Entry 9H2C (electron microscopy, 3.40 A resolution); this record covers chains A and B of the 4 polymer chains in the assembly.

# Chain A (and B)
Name: Occlusion-derived virus envelope protein E27
Organism: Autographa californica nucleopolyhedrovirus
Notes: chain B of this document is another copy of the same molecule, construct and numbering; everything in this record applies to it too
Reference sequence: P41702 (E27_NPVAC); residue numbers follow UniProt; this construct covers 1-290
Sequence (290 residues; numbered 1 to 290; the number before each row is that of its first residue):
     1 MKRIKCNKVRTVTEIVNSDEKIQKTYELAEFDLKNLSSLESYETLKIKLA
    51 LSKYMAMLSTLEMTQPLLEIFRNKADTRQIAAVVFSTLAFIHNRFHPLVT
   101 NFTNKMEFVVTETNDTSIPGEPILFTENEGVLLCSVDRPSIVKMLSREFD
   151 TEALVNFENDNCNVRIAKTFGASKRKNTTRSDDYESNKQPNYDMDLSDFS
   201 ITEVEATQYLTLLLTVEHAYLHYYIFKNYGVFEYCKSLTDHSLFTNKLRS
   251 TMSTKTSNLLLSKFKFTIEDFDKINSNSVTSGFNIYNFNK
Not modelled in the structure: 1-6, 157-160, 172-197 (chain B: 1-37, 153-194, 272-290)
Reported in the primary citation:
  - conformationally variable residues (helix shift, order/disorder transition): Ser38, Leu39, Asp270 to Lys290

# How chain A and chain B interact
Residue-residue contacts - 22 pairs, chain A then chain B:
  Lys8(A) - Phe271(B)  hydrogen bond (backbone-backbone)
  Val9(A) - Ile268(B)  hydrophobic
  Arg10(A) - Ile268(B)
  Arg10(A) - Glu269(B)  salt bridge
  Arg10(A) - Phe271(B)
  Thr11(A) - Phe266(B)
  Thr11(A) - Thr267(B)
  Val12(A) - Lys265(B)
  Val12(A) - Phe266(B)
  Val12(A) - Thr267(B)  hydrogen bond (backbone-backbone)
  Val12(A) - Glu269(B)
  Thr13(A) - Lys265(B)
  Thr13(A) - Phe266(B)
  Glu14(A) - Phe264(B)
  Glu14(A) - Lys265(B)  hydrogen bond (backbone-backbone)
  Ile15(A) - Lys263(B)
  Ile15(A) - Phe264(B)  hydrophobic
  Val16(A) - Glu43(B)
  Val16(A) - Lys263(B)  hydrogen bond (backbone-backbone)
  Asn17(A) - Glu40(B)
  Asn17(A) - Thr44(B)
  Lys24(A) - Arg147(B)
Other interface residues (no listed pair), chain A (12 interface residues in all): Tyr26
Other interface residues (no listed pair), chain B (13 interface residues in all): Asp270

# Summary
12 residues of chain A face 13 of chain B across their interface, with 4 hydrogen bonds and 1 salt bridge.
Polar pairs include Arg10(A)-Glu269(B), Lys8(A)-Phe271(B) and Val12(A)-Thr267(B). From the paper:
conformational variability at Ser38(A), Leu39(A) and Asp270(A).
Chain A and chain B are both Occlusion-derived virus envelope protein E27 (Autographa californica
nucleopolyhedrovirus); the structure, AcMNPV basal cap - C7 plug only, was determined by electron microscopy,
deposited together with 9H2A, 9H2B, 9H2H, 9H2J and 9H2K.
